6E8G - chains CA and AB of the 72 polymer chains in the assembly; structure by electron microscopy, 2.90 A resolution.

Chain CA (and AB):
Name: Charged multivesicular body protein 1b
Organism: Homo sapiens
Notes: chain AB of this document is another copy of the same molecule, construct and numbering; everything in this record applies to it too
UniProtKB: Q7LBR1 (CHM1B_HUMAN); numbering as in UniProt (aligned over 1-199)
Chain sequence (199 residues; numbered 1 to 199; the number before each row is that of its first residue):
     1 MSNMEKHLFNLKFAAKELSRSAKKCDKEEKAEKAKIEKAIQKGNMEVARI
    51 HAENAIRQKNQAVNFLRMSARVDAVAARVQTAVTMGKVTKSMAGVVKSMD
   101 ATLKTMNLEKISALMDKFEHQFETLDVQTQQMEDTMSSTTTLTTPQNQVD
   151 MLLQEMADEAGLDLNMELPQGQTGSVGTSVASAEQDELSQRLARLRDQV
Not modelled in the structure: 1-3, 165-186
Sequence notes: engineered mutation Glu-37 (Lys in Q7LBR1)
Curated features (UniProtKB/Swiss-Prot):
  - region: Met-132 to Met-156 (Interaction with IST1), Gly-174 to Val-199 (Interaction with SPAST), Val-180 to Val-199 (Interaction with VTA1), Val-180 to Arg-196 (Interaction with VPS4A, MITD1 and STAMBP), Ala-183 to Val-199 (Interaction with VPS4B)
  - motif: Asp-186 to Arg-196 (MIT-interacting motif)
  - mutagenesis: Asp-158 to Glu-159 (Diminishes interaction with VPS4B), Thr-178 (T178R: Abolishes interaction with SPAST and no effect on interaction with VPS4A; when associated with R-181 and R-184), Ala-181 (A181R: Abolishes interaction with SPAScT and no effect on interaction with VPS4A; when associated with R-178 and R-184), Glu-184 (E184A: Decreases interaction with SPAST; E184R: Abolishes interaction with SPAST and no effect on interaction with VPS4A; when associated with R-178 and R-181), Leu-188 (L188A: Abolishes interaction with SPAST and VPS4A; when associated with A-192), Leu-192 (L192A: Abolishes interaction with SPAST and VPS4A; when associated with A-188; L192A: Abolishes interaction with VPS4B), Leu-195 (L195A: Abolishes interaction with VPS4B)

Interface between chain CA and chain AB:
Pairs across the interface - 30 pairs, chain CA then chain AB:
  Thr-143(CA) with Ile-56(AB); Arg-57(AB); Asn-60(AB), hydrogen bond (backbone-side chain); Asn-64(AB)
  Thr-144(CA) with Glu-53(AB); Arg-57(AB)
  Pro-145(CA) with Ile-56(AB); Asn-60(AB)
  Gln-146(CA) with Arg-49(AB)
  Gln-148(CA) with Ile-56(AB); Lys-59(AB), hydrogen bond; Asn-60(AB), hydrogen bond
  Val-149(CA) with Ala-52(AB), hydrophobic; Glu-53(AB); Ile-56(AB), hydrophobic
  Asp-150(CA) with Arg-49(AB), salt bridge
  Leu-152(CA) with Lys-33(AB); Ile-36(AB), hydrophobic; Ala-52(AB), hydrophobic
  Leu-153(CA) with Ala-48(AB); Arg-49(AB); Ala-52(AB), hydrophobic
  Met-156(CA) with Lys-33(AB), hydrogen bond; Ile-36(AB), hydrophobic; Glu-37(AB); Ile-40(AB)
  Ala-157(CA) with Ile-40(AB)
  Ala-160(CA) with Ile-40(AB), hydrophobic; Gln-41(AB)
  Leu-162(CA) with Met-45(AB), hydrophobic
Interface residues without a listed pair, chain CA (14 interface residues in all): Glu-159

Overview:
The interface between chain CA and chain AB involves 14 residues on one side and 15 on the other; the contacts
include 4 hydrogen bonds and 1 salt bridge. Polar pairs include Asp-150(CA)/Arg-49(AB), Thr-143(CA)/Asn-60(AB)
and Gln-148(CA)/Lys-59(AB). From UniProt: 8 mutagenesis sites on chain CA.
Both chains are Charged multivesicular body protein 1b (Homo sapiens). Entry 6E8G (CryoEM reconstruction of
IST1-CHMP1B copolymer filament bound to ssDNA at 2.9 Angstrom resolution) was determined by electron
microscopy.
